PDB entry 9I0K | electron microscopy, 2.73 A resolution | chains G and H of the 8 polymer chains in the assembly

Chain G (and H):
Molecule: Inosine-5'-monophosphate dehydrogenase
From: Mycolicibacterium smegmatis MC2 155
Notes: EC 1.1.1.205; chain H of this document is another copy of the same molecule, construct and numbering; everything in this record applies to it too
Reference sequence: A0QSU3 (A0QSU3_MYCS2); numbering as in UniProt (aligned over 1-513)
Sequence (513 residues; numbered 1 to 513; the number before each row is that of its first residue):
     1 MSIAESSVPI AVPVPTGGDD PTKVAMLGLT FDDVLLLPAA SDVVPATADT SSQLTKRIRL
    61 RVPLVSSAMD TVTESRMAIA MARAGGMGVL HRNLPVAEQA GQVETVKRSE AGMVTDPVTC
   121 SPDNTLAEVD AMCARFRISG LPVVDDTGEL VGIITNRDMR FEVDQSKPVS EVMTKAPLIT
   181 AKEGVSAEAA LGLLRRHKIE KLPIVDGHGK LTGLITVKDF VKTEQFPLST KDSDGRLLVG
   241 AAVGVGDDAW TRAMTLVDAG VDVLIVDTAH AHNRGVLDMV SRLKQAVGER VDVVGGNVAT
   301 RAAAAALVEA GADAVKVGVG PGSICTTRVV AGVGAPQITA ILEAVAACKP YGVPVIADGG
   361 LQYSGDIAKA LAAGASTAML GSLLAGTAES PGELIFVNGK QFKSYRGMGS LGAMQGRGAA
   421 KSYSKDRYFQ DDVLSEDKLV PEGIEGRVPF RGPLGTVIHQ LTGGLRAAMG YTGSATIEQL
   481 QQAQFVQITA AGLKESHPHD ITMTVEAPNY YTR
Not modelled in the structure: 1-11, 110-224, 416-438, 513
Covalently attached groups: inosinic acid (IMP) linked to C325
Bound ions: K+ site 1: G320, G322, C325 (shared with 3 residues of chain F); K+ site 2: E495, S496, H497 (shared with G320(H), G322(H), C325(H) of chain H)
Ligand contacts:
  - inosinic acid (IMP): S67, M69, N297, K316, P321, G322, S323, I324, D358, G359, G360, L361, M379, L380, G381, S382, Y405, G407, M408, G409, S410, E442, G443
  - NAD (nicotinamide-adenine-dinucleotide), molecule 1: S41, V43, P45, A467, G470, Y471
  - NAD, molecule 2: R92, V245, D267, T268, A269, H270, N273, V276, N297, G318, V319, G320, T327, M408, G409, E442

Interface between chain G and chain H:
Pairs across the interface (109):
  M26(G) with V14(H); P15(H); G17(H)
  L27(G) with P15(H), hydrogen bond (backbone-backbone); T16(H)
  L35(G) with R328(H); G332(H); G334(H)
  L36(G) with G332(H), hydrogen bond (backbone-backbone); V333(H); G334(H), hydrogen bond (backbone-backbone)
  P38(G) with H270(H); T300(H); V333(H), hydrophobic
  A39(G) with H270(H), hydrogen bond (backbone-side chain); H272(H)
  A40(G) with H272(H), hydrogen bond (backbone-side chain)
  S41(G) with H270(H); H272(H), hydrogen bond (backbone-backbone); N273(H); R274(H), hydrogen bond (backbone-backbone)
  V43(G) with N273(H)
  R301(G) with P13(H); G18(H); D19(H), salt bridge
  T339(G) with T16(H), hydrogen bond (side chain-backbone)
  L342(G) with T16(H); G17(H); K23(H)
  E343(G) with P13(H); G17(H); G18(H), hydrogen bond (side chain-backbone)
  Y363(G) with V329(H), hydrophobic
  S364(G) with V330(H), hydrogen bond (side chain-backbone)
  G365(G) with V329(H), hydrogen bond (backbone-backbone); V330(H), hydrogen bond (backbone-backbone); A331(H); G332(H)
  A368(G) with A331(H)
  K369(G) with G332(H)
  A372(G) with K23(H), hydrogen bond (backbone-side chain)
  G463(G) with V440(H)
  G464(G) with V330(H); A331(H)
  A468(G) with A331(H)
  G470(G) with H270(H)
  Y471(G) with A269(H); H270(H), hydrogen bond (backbone-side chain); T327(H); V333(H), hydrophobic; E442(H), hydrogen bond
  Q481(G) with K23(H), hydrogen bond (backbone-side chain)
  Q482(G) with K23(H)
  A483(G) with K23(H), hydrogen bond (backbone-side chain)
  Q484(G) with T22(H), hydrogen bond (side chain-backbone); K23(H)
  F485(G) with K23(H), hydrogen bond (backbone-backbone); V24(H); A25(H), hydrogen bond (backbone-backbone)
  V486(G) with M26(H); G28(H); G334(H)
  Q487(G) with M26(H), hydrogen bond (backbone-backbone); L27(H); G28(H), hydrogen bond (backbone-backbone)
  I488(G) with P336(H), hydrophobic
  T489(G) with D33(H), hydrogen bond
  A491(G) with T30(H); D32(H); D33(H)
  G492(G) with T30(H); R328(H), hydrogen bond (backbone-side chain)
  K494(G) with D32(H); L493(H)
  E495(G) with T30(H), hydrogen bond; P321(H); R328(H), salt bridge; P336(H); Q337(H)
  S496(G) with C325(H); R328(H), hydrogen bond
  H497(G) with V329(H)
  P498(G) with S323(H); C325(H); T326(H); I444(H), hydrophobic
  H499(G) with P321(H); G322(H); S323(H), hydrogen bond (backbone-backbone)
  D500(G) with Q362(H)
  I501(G) with S323(H); Y405(H), hydrophobic; I444(H), hydrophobic; G446(H); R447(H); V448(H), hydrophobic
  T502(G) with G446(H); R447(H), hydrogen bond (backbone-backbone)
  M503(G) with I444(H), hydrophobic; E445(H)
  T504(G) with E445(H), hydrogen bond (backbone-backbone); G446(H); R447(H), hydrogen bond
  P508(G) with P441(H), hydrophobic
  N509(G) with V330(H); V440(H); P441(H), hydrogen bond (side chain-backbone)
  Y510(G) with T326(H); V329(H), hydrophobic
Interface residues without a listed pair, chain G (55 interface residues in all): L29, L37, D42, A373, A467, V505
Interface residues without a listed pair, chain H (56 interface residues in all): F31, A299, V319, G320, I324, A335, G360

Overview:
55 residues of chain G face 56 of chain H across their interface, with 31 hydrogen bonds and 2 salt bridges.
Polar contacts include R301(G)-D19(H), E495(G)-R328(H) and A39(G)-H270(H). Ligands of chain G: NAD. Inosinic
acid is covalently linked to C325(G).
Chain G and chain H are both Inosine-5'-monophosphate dehydrogenase (Mycolicibacterium smegmatis MC2 155); the
structure, Mycobacterium smegmatis inosine monophosphate dehydrogenase (IMPDH) E-XMP* intermediate,
compressed, was determined by electron microscopy together with 9I0L and 9I0M from the same study.
